PDB entry 6CR7 | X-ray diffraction, 2.29 A resolution | chains T and A of the 4 polymer chains in the assembly

# Chain T
Molecule: Template Strand
Sequence (16 nucleotides; each row starts with the number of its first residue):
     1 CCGACTGCGC ATCAGC

# Chain A
Protein: DNA polymerase beta
From: Homo sapiens
Notes: EC 2.7.7.7, 4.2.99.-
Reference sequence: P06746 (DPOLB_HUMAN); residues 1-335 here = UniProt positions 1-335
Sequence (335 residues; row label = number of the first residue in the row):
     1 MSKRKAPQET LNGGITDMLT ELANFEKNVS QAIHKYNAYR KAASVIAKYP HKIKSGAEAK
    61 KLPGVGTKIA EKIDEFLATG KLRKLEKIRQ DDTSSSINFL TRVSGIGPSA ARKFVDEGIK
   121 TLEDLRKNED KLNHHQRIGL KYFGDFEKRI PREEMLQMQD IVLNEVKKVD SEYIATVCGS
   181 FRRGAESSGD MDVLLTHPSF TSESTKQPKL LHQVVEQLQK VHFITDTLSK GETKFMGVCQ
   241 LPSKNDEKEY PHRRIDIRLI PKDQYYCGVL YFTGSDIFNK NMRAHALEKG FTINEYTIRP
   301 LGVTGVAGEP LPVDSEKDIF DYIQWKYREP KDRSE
Not modelled in the structure: 1-9
Ion coordination: Na+ site 1: Lys60, Leu62, Val65 (shared with 1 residue of chain D); Na+ site 2: Thr101, Val103, Ile106 (shared with 1 residue of chain P); Mg2+: Asp190, Asp192 (together with V3A); Na+ site 3: Asp190, Asp192, Asp256 (together with V3A)
Small-molecule neighbours: V3A (9-{2-deoxy-5-O-[(R)-{[(R)-[(R)-fluoro(phosphono)methyl](hydroxy)phosphoryl]oxy}(hydroxy)phosphoryl]-alpha-D-erythro-pentofuranosyl}-9H-purin-6-amine): Arg149, Gly179, Ser180, Arg183, Ser188, Gly189, Asp190, Asp192, Tyr271, Phe272, Thr273, Gly274, Ser275, Asp276, Asn279, Arg283
Swiss-Prot annotation at these positions:
  - region: Arg183 to Asp192 (DNA-binding)
  - active site: Lys72 (Nucleophile)
  - binding site (K(+)): Lys60, Leu62, Val65, Thr101, Val103, Ile106
  - binding site (Na(+)): Lys60, Leu62, Val65, Thr101, Val103, Ile106
  - binding site (dATP): Arg149, Ser180, Arg183, Gly189, Asp190
  - binding site (dCTP): Arg149, Ser180, Arg183, Gly189, Asp190
  - binding site (dGTP): Arg149, Ser180, Arg183, Gly189, Asp190, Asp192
  - binding site (dTTP): Arg149, Ser180, Arg183, Gly189, Asp190
  - binding site (Mg(2+)): Asp190, Asp192, Asp256
  - modified residue: Lys72 (N6-acetyllysine), Arg83 (Omega-N-methylarginine), Arg152 (Omega-N-methylarginine)
  - cross-link (Glycyl lysine isopeptide (Lys-Gly)): Lys41 (interchain with G-Cter in ubiquitin), Lys61 (interchain with G-Cter in ubiquitin), Lys81 (interchain with G-Cter in ubiquitin)
  - natural variant: Leu22 (L22P: Found in a gastric cancer sample; uncertain significance), Tyr39 (Y39C: Found in a gastric cancer sample; uncertain significance), Gly118 (G118V: Decreased DNA-directed DNA polymerase activity), Arg137 (R137Q: Decreased function in base-excision repair), Arg149 (R149I: Decreased DNA-directed DNA polymerase activity), Asp160 (D160N: Found in a gastric cancer sample; uncertain significance), Cys239 (C239R: Found in a gastric cancer sample; uncertain significance), Lys289 (K289M: Found in a colon cancer sample; uncertain significance), Asn294 (N294D: Found in a gastric cancer sample; uncertain significance), Glu295 (E295K: Found in a gastric cancer sample; uncertain significance)
  - mutagenesis: Phe25 (F25W: No effect on 5'-dRP lyase activity. Decreased ssDNA binding), His34 (H34G: Decreased 5'-dRP lyase activity. Decreased ssDNA binding), Lys35 (K35A: Decreased 5'-dRP lyase activity. Decreased ssDNA binding. Loss of 5'-dRP lyase activity; when associated with A-68 and A-72. Decreased ssDNA binding; when associated with A-68 and A-72 ...), Tyr39 (Y39F: No effect on 5'-dRP lyase activity; Y39Q: Abolishes DNA polymerase and 5'-dRP lyase activity), Lys41 (K41R: Abolishes ubiquitination; when associated with R-61 and R-81), Lys60 (K60A: Decreased 5'-dRP lyase activity. Decreased ssDNA binding), Lys61 (K61R: Abolishes ubiquitination; when associated with R-41 and R-81), Lys68 (K68A: No effect on 5'-dRP lyase activity. Decreased ssDNA binding. Loss of 5'-dRP lyase activity; when associated with A-35 and A-72. Decreased ssDNA binding; when associated with A-35 and A-72 ...), Glu71 (E71Q: No effect on 5'-dRP lyase activity. No effect on structure shown by circular dichroism. No effect on ssDNA binding), Lys72 (K72A: Severely reduced 5'-dRP lyase activity. Does not affect ssDNA binding. Loss of 5'-dRP lyase activity; when associated with A-35 and A-68. Decreased ssDNA binding ...), Glu75 (E75A: Slightly decreased 5'-dRP lyase activity. Decreased ssDNA binding. No effect on structure shown by circular dichroism), Lys81 (K81R: Abolishes ubiquitination; when associated with R-41 and R-61), 5 further mutagenesis entries in UniProt

# Chain T / chain A interface
Contacting residue pairs (28; chain T residue first):
  DC5(T) - His34(A)  stacking on the base
  DT6(T) - Asn37(A)  base contact
  DT6(T) - Lys280(A)  salt bridge to the phosphate
  DT6(T) - Arg283(A)  hydrogen bond to the base
  DT6(T) - Ala284(A)  sugar contact
  DT6(T) - Leu287(A)  phosphate contact
  DG7(T) - Tyr271(A)  base contact
  DG7(T) - Arg283(A)  hydrogen bond to the sugar
  DG7(T) - Leu287(A)  phosphate contact
  DG7(T) - Thr292(A)  hydrogen bond to the phosphate
  DG7(T) - Ile293(A)  sugar contact
  DG7(T) - Asn294(A)  phosphate contact
  DC8(T) - Asn294(A)  hydrogen bond to the phosphate
  DC8(T) - Glu295(A)  sugar contact
  DC8(T) - Tyr296(A)  phosphate contact
  DG9(T) - Thr233(A)  hydrogen bond to the phosphate
  DG9(T) - Lys234(A)  hydrogen bond to the base
  DG9(T) - Arg258(A)  sugar contact
  DG9(T) - Tyr296(A)  hydrogen bond to the phosphate
  DC10(T) - Ser229(A)  phosphate contact
  DC10(T) - Lys230(A)  phosphate contact
  DC10(T) - Gly231(A)  phosphate contact
  DC10(T) - Glu232(A)  hydrogen bond to the phosphate
  DC10(T) - Thr233(A)  hydrogen bond to the phosphate
  DC10(T) - Lys234(A)  hydrogen bond to the phosphate
  DA11(T) - Ser229(A)  phosphate contact
  DA11(T) - Lys230(A)  hydrogen bond to the phosphate
  DT12(T) - Asn133(A)  phosphate contact
Also at the interface, not in a pair above, chain A (23 interface residues in all): His134, Leu228, Arg299

# Summary
8 residues of chain T face 23 of chain A across their interface; the contacts include 11 hydrogen bonds, 1
salt bridge and 1 aromatic stacking contact. Among the polar pairs are DT6(T)-Arg283(A), DG9(T)-Lys234(A) and
DG7(T)-Arg283(A). Bound to chain A: compound V3A.
Chain T is Template Strand and chain A is DNA polymerase beta (Homo sapiens); the structure, Ternary complex
crystal structure of DNA polymerase Beta with a dideoxy terminated primer with CHF, beta ..., was determined
by X-ray diffraction, deposited together with 6BEL, 6BEM, 6CR3, 6CR4, 6CR5, 6CR6 and 20 further entries.
